PDB entry 7UZ4 | electron microscopy, 3.10 A resolution | chains C and P of the 9 polymer chains in the assembly

Chain C:
Name: Spike glycoprotein
Organism: Severe acute respiratory syndrome coronavirus 2
Notes: fragment: Spike 6P
Reference sequence: P0DTC2 (SPIKE_SARS2); residue numbers follow UniProt; this construct covers 1-676, 680-1213
Chain sequence (1256 residues; numbered 1 to 1259; 3 numbers in that range are skipped by the numbering (no residue carries them; nothing is unmodelled there); the number before each row is that of its first residue):
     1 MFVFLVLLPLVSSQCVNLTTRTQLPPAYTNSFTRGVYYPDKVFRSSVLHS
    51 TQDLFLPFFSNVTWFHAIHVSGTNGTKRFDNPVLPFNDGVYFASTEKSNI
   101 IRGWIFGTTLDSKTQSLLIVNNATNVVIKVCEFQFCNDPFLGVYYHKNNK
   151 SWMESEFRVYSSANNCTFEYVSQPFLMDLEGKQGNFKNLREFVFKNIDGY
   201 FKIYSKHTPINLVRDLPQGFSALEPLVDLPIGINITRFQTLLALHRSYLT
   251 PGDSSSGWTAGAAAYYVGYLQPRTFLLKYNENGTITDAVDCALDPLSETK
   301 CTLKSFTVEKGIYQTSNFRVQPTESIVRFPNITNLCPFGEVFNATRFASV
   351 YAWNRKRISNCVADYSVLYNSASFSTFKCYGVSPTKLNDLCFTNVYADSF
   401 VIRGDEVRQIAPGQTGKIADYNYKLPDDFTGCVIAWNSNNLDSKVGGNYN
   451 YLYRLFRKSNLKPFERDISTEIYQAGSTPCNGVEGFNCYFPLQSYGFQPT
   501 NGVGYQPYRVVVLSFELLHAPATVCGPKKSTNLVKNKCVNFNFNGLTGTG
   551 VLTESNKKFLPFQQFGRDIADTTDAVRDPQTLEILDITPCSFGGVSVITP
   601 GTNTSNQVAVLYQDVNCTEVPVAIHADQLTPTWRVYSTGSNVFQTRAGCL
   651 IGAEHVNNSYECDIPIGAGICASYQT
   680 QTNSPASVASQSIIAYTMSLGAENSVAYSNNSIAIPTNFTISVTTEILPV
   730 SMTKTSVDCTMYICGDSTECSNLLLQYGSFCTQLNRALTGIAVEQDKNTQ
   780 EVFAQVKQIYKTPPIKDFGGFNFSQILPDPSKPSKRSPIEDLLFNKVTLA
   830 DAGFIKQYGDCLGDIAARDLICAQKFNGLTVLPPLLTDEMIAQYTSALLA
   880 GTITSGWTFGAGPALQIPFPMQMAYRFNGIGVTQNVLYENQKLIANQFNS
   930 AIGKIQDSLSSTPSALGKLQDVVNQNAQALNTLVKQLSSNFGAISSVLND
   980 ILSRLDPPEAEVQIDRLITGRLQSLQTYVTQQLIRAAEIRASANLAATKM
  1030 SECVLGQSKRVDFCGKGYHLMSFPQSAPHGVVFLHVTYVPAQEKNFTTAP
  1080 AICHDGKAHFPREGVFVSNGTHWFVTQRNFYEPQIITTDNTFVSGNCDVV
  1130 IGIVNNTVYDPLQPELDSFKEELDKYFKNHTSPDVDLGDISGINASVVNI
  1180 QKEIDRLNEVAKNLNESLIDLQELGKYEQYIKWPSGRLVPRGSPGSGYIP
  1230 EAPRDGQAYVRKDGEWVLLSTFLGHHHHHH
Not modelled in the structure: 1-21, 72-73, 179-186, 621-635, 680-688, 828-853, 1148-1259
Differences from the reference sequence: engineered mutation Pro817 (Phe in P0DTC2), Pro892 (Ala in P0DTC2), Pro899 (Ala in P0DTC2), Pro942 (Ala in P0DTC2), Pro986 (Lys in P0DTC2), Pro987 (Val in P0DTC2); expression tag (1214-1259)
Curated features (UniProtKB/Swiss-Prot):
  - region: Asn280 to Cys301 (Putative superantigen), Arg403 to Asp405 (Integrin-binding motif), Asn448 to Phe456 (Immunodominant HLA epitope recognized by the CD8+), Ser816 to Tyr837 (Fusion peptide 1), Lys835 to Phe855 (Fusion peptide 2), Asp1163 to Glu1202 (Heptad repeat 2)
  - site: Arg815, Ser816 (Cleavage)
  - glycosylation: Asn17 (N-linked (GlcNAc...) (complex) asparagine), Asn61 (N-linked (GlcNAc...) (hybrid) asparagine), Asn74 (N-linked (GlcNAc...) (complex) asparagine), Asn122 (N-linked (GlcNAc...) (hybrid) asparagine), Asn149 (N-linked (GlcNAc...) (complex) asparagine), Asn165 (N-linked (GlcNAc...) (complex) asparagine), Asn234 (N-linked (GlcNAc...) (high mannose) asparagine), Asn282 (N-linked (GlcNAc...) (complex) asparagine), Thr323 (O-linked (GalNAc) threonine), Ser325 (O-linked (HexNAc...) serine), Asn331 (N-linked (GlcNAc...) (complex) asparagine), Asn343 (N-linked (GlcNAc...) (complex) asparagine), Asn603 (N-linked (GlcNAc...) (hybrid) asparagine), Asn616 (N-linked (GlcNAc...) (complex) asparagine), Asn657 (N-linked (GlcNAc...) (complex) asparagine), Thr676 (O-linked (GlcNAc...) threonine), Asn709 (N-linked (GlcNAc...) (high mannose) asparagine), Asn717 (N-linked (GlcNAc...) (hybrid) asparagine), Asn801 (N-linked (GlcNAc...) (hybrid) asparagine), Asn1074 (N-linked (GlcNAc...) (hybrid) asparagine) and 5 more in UniProt
  - natural variant: Leu5 (L5F: In strain: Iota/B.1.526), Ser13 (S13I: In strain: Epsilon/B.1.427/B.1.429), Leu18 (L18F: In strain: Beta/B.1.351, Gamma/P.1 and 1 more), Thr19 (T19I: In strain: Omicron/BQ.1.1, Omicron/XBB.1.5 and 1 more; T19R: In strain: Delta/B.1.617.2, Omicron/BA.2 and 4 more), Thr20 (T20N: In strain: Gamma/P.1), Leu24 to Ala27 (sequence variant, change not given here; In strain: Omicron/BA.2, Omicron/BA.2.12.1 and 6 more), Pro26 (P26S: In strain: Gamma/P.1), Gln52 (Q52H: In strain: Omicron/EG.5.1), Ala67 (A67V: In strain: Eta/B.1.525, Omicron/BA.1), His69 to Val70 (deletion: In strain: Alpha/B.1.1.7, Eta/B.1.525 and 5 more), Gly75 (G75V: In strain: Lambda/C.37), Thr76 (T76I: In strain: Lambda/C.37), 79 further natural variant entries in UniProt
  - mutagenesis: His69 to Val70 (Increased incorporation of cleaved spike into virions), Asn121 (N121Q: Partial loss of biliverdin affinity), Arg190 (R190K: Partial loss of biliverdin affinity), Asn234 (N234Q: Increased resistance to neutralizing antibodies), Asn331 (N331Q: Reduced viral infectivity), Asn343 (N343Q: Reduced viral infectivity), Leu452 (L452R: Increased resistance to neutralizing antibodies. Decreases HLA binding to NF9 epitope. Increased binding affinity to human ACE2), Tyr453 (Y453F: Decreased HLA binding to NF9 epitope. Increased binding affinity to human ACE2), Ala475 (A475V: Increased resistance to neutralizing antibodies), Val483 (V483A: Increased resistance to neutralizing antibodies), Glu484 (E484D: Increased replication in human TMEM106B overexpressing cells), Phe490 (F490L: Increased resistance to neutralizing antibodies and human covalescent sera neutralization), 6 further mutagenesis entries in UniProt
Cystine bridges: Cys131-Cys166, Cys291-Cys301, Cys336-Cys361, Cys379-Cys432, Cys391-Cys525, Cys480-Cys488, Cys617-Cys649, Cys662-Cys671, Cys738-Cys760, Cys743-Cys749, Cys1032-Cys1043, Cys1082-Cys1126
Glycans and other covalent adducts: N-acetylglucosamine (NAG) linked to Asn61, Asn122, Asn165, Asn234, Asn282, Asn331, Asn343, Asn603, Asn616, Asn657, Asn709, Asn717, Asn801, Asn1074, Asn1098, Asn1134
Reported in the primary citation:
  - post-translational modification sites: Asn343

Chain P:
Name: M8a-3 Fab heavy chain
Organism: Mus musculus
Notes: antibody fragment or engineered binder
Chain sequence (233 residues; row label = number of the first residue in the row; note: 8 numbers in that range are skipped by the numbering (no residue carries them; nothing is unmodelled there)):
     1 QVQLQQPGA
    11 ELVLPGASVKLSCKASGYTF
    35 TNYWMHWVKQRPGHGLEWIGEIDPF
    62 DTYIKINQKFK
    74 GKSTLTVDTSSSTAYMQLSSLTSEDSAVYYCARPDSSG
  112A Y
   112 PVYFDYWGQGTTLTVSSASTKGPSVFPLAPSSKSTSGGTAALGCLVKDYF
   162 PEPVTVSWNSGALTSGVHTFPAVLQSSGLYSLSSVVTVPSSSLGTQTYIC
   212 NVNHKPSNTKVDKRVEPKSCDKTHHHHHH
Not modelled in the structure: 128-240
Cystine bridges: Cys23-Cys104

How chain C and chain P interact:
Contacting residue pairs - 16 pairs, chain C then chain P:
  Tyr369(C) with Trp38(P), hydrogen bond; Ser110(P), hydrogen bond (side chain-backbone); Gly111(P)
  Asn370(C) with Trp38(P)
  Ser371(C) with Tyr112A(P), hydrogen bond (backbone-side chain)
  Ala372(C) with Tyr112A(P), hydrogen bond (backbone-side chain)
  Ser373(C) with Tyr112A(P), hydrogen bond (backbone-side chain)
  Phe374(C) with Tyr112A(P), hydrogen bond (backbone-side chain)
  Ser375(C) with Pro112(P); Tyr112A(P)
  Phe377(C) with Ser110(P); Gly111(P)
  Ser383(C) with Asn36(P), hydrogen bond
  Thr385(C) with Thr35(P); Asn36(P); Phe59(P)

Summary:
10 residues of chain C and 8 residues of chain P are in contact; the contacts include 7 hydrogen bonds. Among
the polar pairs are Tyr369(C)-Trp38(P), Tyr369(C)-Ser110(P) and Ser371(C)-Tyr112A(P). N-acetylglucosamine is
covalently linked to Asn61(C), Asn122(C), Asn165(C), Asn234(C), Asn282(C) and Asn331(C) and 10 more. The paper
reports a modification site at Asn343(C).
Here chain C is Spike glycoprotein (Severe acute respiratory syndrome coronavirus 2) and chain P is M8a-3 Fab
heavy chain (Mus musculus). Entry 7UZ4 (Structure of the SARS-CoV-2 S 6P trimer in complex with the mouse
antibody Fab fragment, M8a-3) was determined by electron microscopy (same publication as 7UZ6, 7UZ7, 7UZ8,
7UZ9, 7UZA, 7UZB, 7UZC and 7UZD).
